Entry 8ZET (electron microscopy, 3.20 A resolution); this record covers chains b and f of the 17 polymer chains in the assembly.

== Chain b ==
Molecule: Photosystem I P700 chlorophyll a apoprotein A2
Source organism: Thalassiosira pseudonana CCMP1335
Notes: EC 1.97.1.12
Reference sequence: A0T0M9 (PSAB_THAPS); residues 2-733 here = UniProt positions 2-733
Amino-acid sequence (732 residues; numbered 2 to 733; the number before each row is that of its first residue):
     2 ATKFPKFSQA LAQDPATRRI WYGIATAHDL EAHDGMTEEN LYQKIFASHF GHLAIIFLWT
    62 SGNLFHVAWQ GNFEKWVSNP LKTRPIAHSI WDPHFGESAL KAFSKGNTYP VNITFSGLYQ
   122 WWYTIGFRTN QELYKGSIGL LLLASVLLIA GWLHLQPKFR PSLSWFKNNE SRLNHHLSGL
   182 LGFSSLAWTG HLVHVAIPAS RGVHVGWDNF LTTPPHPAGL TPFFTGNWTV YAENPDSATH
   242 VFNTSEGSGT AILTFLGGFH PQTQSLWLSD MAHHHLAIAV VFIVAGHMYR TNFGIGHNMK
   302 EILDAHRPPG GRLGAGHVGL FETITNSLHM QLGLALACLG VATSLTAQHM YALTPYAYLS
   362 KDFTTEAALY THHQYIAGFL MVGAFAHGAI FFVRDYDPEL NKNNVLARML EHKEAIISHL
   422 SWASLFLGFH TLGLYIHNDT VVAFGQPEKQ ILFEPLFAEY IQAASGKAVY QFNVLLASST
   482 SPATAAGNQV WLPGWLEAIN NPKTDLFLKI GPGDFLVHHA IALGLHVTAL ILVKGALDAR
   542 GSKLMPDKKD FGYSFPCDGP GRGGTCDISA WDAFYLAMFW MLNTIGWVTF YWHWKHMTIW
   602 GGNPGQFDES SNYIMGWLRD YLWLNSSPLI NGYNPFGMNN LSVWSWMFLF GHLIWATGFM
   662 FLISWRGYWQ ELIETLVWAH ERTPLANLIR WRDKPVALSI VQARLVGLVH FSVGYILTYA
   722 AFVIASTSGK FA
Metal / ion sites: chlorophyll a Mg (32 sites), coordinated by H29, H50, H53, H67, H89, D93, H95, H155, H176, H177, H192, H195, H274, H275, H276, H288 and 16 more; 4Fe-4S cluster Fe near C558 (its only coordinating residue here)
Ligand contacts:
  - Fucoxanthin (A86; (3S,3'S,5R,5'R,6S,6'R,8'R)-3,5'-dihydroxy-8-oxo-6',7'-didehydro-5,5',6,6',7,8-hexahydro-5,6-epoxy-beta,beta-caroten-3'- yl acetate): T226, G227, N228, V285
  - beta-carotene (BCR), molecule 1: G52, I56, L149
  - beta-carotene (BCR), molecule 2: L54, I57, F58, W60, G180, L181, F184, S185
  - beta-carotene (BCR), molecule 3: L187, L221, F224, F225, V281, I284, V285, H288
  - beta-carotene (BCR), molecule 4: M331, G334, L335, A338, V342, M382, A385, F386, G389, F393, A537
  - beta-carotene (BCR), molecule 5: F386, L407, M410, V534, L538
  - beta-carotene (BCR), molecule 6: W647, M648, F651, W670, L677
  - beta-carotene (BCR), molecule 7: T684, P685, L686
  - chlorophyll a (CLA), molecule 1: F5, F8, I25, A28, H29, L31, H34, S49, H53, I56
  - chlorophyll a (CLA), molecule 2: T18, I21, W22, I674, L677, V678, H681, I690, R691, W692, R693, D694, P696, V697
  - chlorophyll a (CLA), molecule 3: W22, F651, L654, I655, T658, M661, F662, L699, V707, V710, H711, V714
  - chlorophyll a (CLA), molecule 4: I25, A26, T27, A28, H29, D30, H330, L333, L337, F380, L381, V383, G384, A387, H388, I391, R395, Y554, W572, F575, V710, V714
  - chlorophyll a (CLA), molecule 5: H29, L31, Y43, I46, S49, H50, H53, L54, I57, F167, R173, H177, L181, L329, Q332, L333, A336, L337, L340
  - chlorophyll a (CLA), molecule 6: H29, H53, I56, I57, W60, F380, L381
  - chlorophyll a (CLA), molecule 7: F47, H50, F51, L54, W166, F167, N169, S172, R173, H176, H177, G180, L181, L182, F283, L340, A343, L346
  - chlorophyll a (CLA), molecule 8: F47, F51, V147, I150, A151, L154, H155, K159, F160, P162, W166
  - chlorophyll a (CLA), molecule 9: I56, L59, W60, S62, G63, F66, H67, W70, Q71, H89, S90, W92, L142
  - chlorophyll a (CLA), molecule 10: W60, T61, S117, G118, L119, W122, S185, A343, T344, T347, M351, Y357, L370, H373, H374, I377, L381
  - chlorophyll a (CLA), molecule 11: W60, N64, H67, V68, A88, H89, N113, I114, T115, F116, S117, L119, V644, W645, M648
  - chlorophyll a (CLA), molecule 12: W60, N64, F116, S117, L119, A369, L370, T372, H373, Y376, I377, F380, W645, I717, Y720, A721, V724, I725
  - chlorophyll a (CLA), molecule 13: T61, L65, W122, W123, L141, W208, F211, L212
  - chlorophyll a (CLA), molecule 14: H89, S90, I91, W92, D93, P94, H95, F96, F104, N113, S643, V644, W647
  - chlorophyll a (CLA), molecule 15: W122, T125, I126, L181, L182, S185, S186, W189, M272, H275, H276, I279, L346, T347, H350, M351, P356, Y357
  - chlorophyll a (CLA), molecule 16: I126, G127, F128, E133, G137, G140, L143, V147, S185, A188, W189, G191, H192, H195, V196, V206, G207, W208, F211
  - chlorophyll a (CLA), molecule 17: W166, N169, S172, H176, T292, N293, F294
  - chlorophyll a (CLA), molecule 18: N170, R173, L174, H177, L178, M300, L304, F322, I325, T326, L335, A336, C339, L340, A343
  - chlorophyll a (CLA), molecule 19: L174, L178, L182, V282, F283, A286, M289, Y290, M300, I303, L304
  - chlorophyll a (CLA), molecule 20: N175, H176, S179, G180, F184, I284, H288, Y290, T292, F294, I296
  - chlorophyll a (CLA), molecule 21: F184, L187, A188, T190, G191, V194, H195, F211, L212, T213, T214, P215, P216, H217, G220, L221, Y232, I253, L254, L277
  - chlorophyll a (CLA), molecule 22: F224, G227, W229, T230, Y232, A233, L254, T255, F256, H274, L277, A278, V281, V491, W492
  - chlorophyll a (CLA), molecule 23: T255, F256, G258, G259, L267, D271, M272, H274, H275, A278, I279, H350, L354, W492, W496
  - chlorophyll a (CLA), molecule 24: V285, A286, H288, M289, I296, G297, H298
  - chlorophyll a (CLA), molecule 25: M289, H298, E302, I303, A306, H307
  - chlorophyll a (CLA), molecule 26: I303, L304, H307, L314, H318, L321, I325, M331, V406, L407, M410
  - chlorophyll a (CLA), molecule 27: A306, H307, R308, P309, P310, R313, L314
  - chlorophyll a (CLA), molecule 28: R313, L314, G315, V406, R409, M410, E412, H413, A416, I417, H420
  - chlorophyll a (CLA), molecule 29: C339, V342, L346, Q349, H350, Y352, A353, L354, L507, F508
  - chlorophyll a (CLA), molecule 30: V342, S345, L346, Q349, Q375, G379, M382, F386, L526, T529, A530, L533, M582, T585, I586
  - chlorophyll a (CLA), molecule 31: Q349, Y352, Y371, F458, A459, I462, Q463, F508, L509, I511, H519, I522, L526, V589, Y592, W593, K596, H597
  - chlorophyll a (CLA), molecule 32: A416, H420, W423
  - chlorophyll a (CLA), molecule 33: I417, H420, L421, W423, A424, A523, L526, H527
  - chlorophyll a (CLA), molecule 34: S419, H420, S422, W423, L426
  - chlorophyll a (CLA), molecule 35: S422, S425, L426, G429, F430, L433, L524, V528, L531, I532, L577, F580, W581
  - chlorophyll a (CLA), molecule 36: W423, L426, F427, F430, H431
  - chlorophyll a (CLA), molecule 37: F427, L428, F454, E455, P456, L457, F458, A459, D515, F516, H519, H520, A523, H527
  - chlorophyll a (CLA), molecule 38: H431, G434, L435, I437, H438, T441, V442, K450, I452
  - chlorophyll a (CLA), molecule 39: T432, L433, Y436, A521, L524, N584, W588, F591, I615, W618, L619, L623, S627, I631, F649, H653, W656, F712, Y716, T719, Y720, F723
  - chlorophyll a (CLA), molecule 40: L433, I437, D440, L524, F580, W581, N584, W588, I615, L619, W656, F712
  - chlorophyll a (CLA), molecule 41: F458, Y461, F473
  - chlorophyll a (CLA), molecule 42: I462, A465, S466, L476, L477, W492, L493, W496, F508
  - chlorophyll a (CLA), molecule 43: L476, P483, A484, A487, G488, V491, W492
  - chlorophyll a (CLA), molecule 44: L619, L623, W624
  - chlorophyll a (CLA), molecule 45: W647, L650, F651, H653, L654, W656, A657
  - chlorophyll a (CLA), molecule 46: L654, A657, T658, F660, M661, I664, S665, Y669, W670, L673
  - chlorophyll a (CLA), molecule 47: L677, A680, H681, T684, A687, I690
  - chlorophyll a (CLA), molecule 48: W679, A680, R683, T684, P685
  - chlorophyll a (CLA), molecule 49: P685, L686, A687, L689
  - phylloquinone (PQN): I21, W22, M661, F662, S665, W666, R667, W670, I674, A698, L699, S700, A704
  - 4Fe-4S cluster (SF4): C558, D559, G560, P561, G565, T566, C567, W666, I701
UniProt features mapped onto this chain:
  - binding site ([4Fe-4S] cluster): C558, C567
  - binding site (chlorophyll a): H653, M661, Y669
  - binding site (phylloquinone): W670

== Chain f ==
Molecule: Photosystem I reaction center subunit III
Source organism: Thalassiosira pseudonana CCMP1335
Reference sequence: A0T0V0 (A0T0V0_THAPS); residues 25-184 here = UniProt positions 25-184
Amino-acid sequence (160 residues; each row starts with the number of its first residue):
    25 EIGGLTKCSE SAAFTKRLNA SVKKLEQRAS QYEADSPPAL ALKQQVERTQ ARFDKYSRSE
    85 LLCGADGLPH LVADGRWSHA AEFILPGFGF IYISGWIGWV GRKYLRAVST SANPSESEII
   145 INVPLALKIM TTGYIWPISA WQELISNDLV AVSEEITVSP
Disulfide bonds: C32-C87
Metal / ion sites: chlorophyll a Mg near D98 (its only coordinating residue here)
Ligand contacts:
  - beta-carotene (BCR), molecule 1: A97, D98, G99, F107, G119, G122, W123, R126, W160, A164
  - beta-carotene (BCR), molecule 2: P110, G113, F114, I117
  - chlorophyll a (CLA), molecule 1: D98, G99, R100, W101
  - chlorophyll a (CLA), molecule 2: F107, G111, F114, I115, S118, G119, G122, W160
  - chlorophyll a (CLA), molecule 3: I117, W120, I121, V124, M154
  - chlorophyll a (CLA), molecule 4: I121, G122, V124, G125, Y128, I145, A150, M154
  - chlorophyll a (CLA), molecule 5: G125, Y128, L129, E142, I145, V147, A150, L151, M154
  - chlorophyll a (CLA), molecule 6: W160, W165, L168, L173, V174

== How chain b and chain f interact ==
Residue-residue contacts (42; chain b residue first):
  L411(b) with P184(f)
  K414(b) with V182(f); P184(f)
  E415(b) with T181(f), hydrogen bond; V182(f)
  Q447(b) with R76(f)
  P448(b) with R41(f); L92(f)
  E449(b) with R76(f), salt bridge; F77(f); Y80(f); L92(f); P93(f)
  K450(b) with R76(f); Y80(f)
  Q451(b) with L92(f)
  I452(b) with L95(f), hydrophobic
  L453(b) with P93(f); H94(f); L95(f), hydrogen bond (backbone-backbone)
  F454(b) with L95(f)
  E455(b) with H94(f), salt bridge; L95(f), hydrogen bond (backbone-backbone)
  L457(b) with V96(f), hydrophobic; A97(f); D98(f)
  F458(b) with A97(f); D98(f)
  Y471(b) with G27(f), hydrogen bond (backbone-backbone); G28(f), hydrogen bond (backbone-backbone)
  Q472(b) with E25(f), hydrogen bond (side chain-backbone); G28(f)
  F473(b) with I26(f), hydrophobic; G27(f)
  P513(b) with H94(f)
  G542(b) with V182(f); P184(f)
  S543(b) with V182(f)
  K544(b) with I180(f); T181(f), hydrogen bond (side chain-backbone)
  P547(b) with S183(f)
  E610(b) with D90(f)
Also at the interface, not in a pair above, chain b (25 interface residues in all): E460, V470
Also at the interface, not in a pair above, chain f (23 interface residues in all): L29, F107

== In short ==
25 residues of chain b face 23 of chain f across their interface, with 7 hydrogen bonds and 2 salt bridges.
Polar pairs include E449(b)-R76(f), E455(b)-H94(f) and E415(b)-T181(f). 4 chlorophyll a molecules are bound
between chain b and chain f.
Chain b is Photosystem I P700 chlorophyll a apoprotein A2 and chain f is Photosystem I reaction center subunit
III, both from Thalassiosira pseudonana CCMP1335; the structure, Tp-PSI-FCPI-S in Thalassiosira pseudonana,
was determined by electron microscopy, deposited together with 8ZEH.
